PDB entry 8S0F | electron microscopy, 4.10 A resolution (low resolution: residue-level contacts below are approximate; hydrogen-bond / salt-bridge calls are withheld) | chains C and E of the 14 polymer chains in the assembly

== Chain C ==
Protein: Origin recognition complex subunit 3
From: Homo sapiens
UniProtKB: Q9UBD5 (ORC3_HUMAN); residues 1-711 here = UniProt positions 1-711
Amino-acid sequence (711 residues; row label = number of the first residue in the row):
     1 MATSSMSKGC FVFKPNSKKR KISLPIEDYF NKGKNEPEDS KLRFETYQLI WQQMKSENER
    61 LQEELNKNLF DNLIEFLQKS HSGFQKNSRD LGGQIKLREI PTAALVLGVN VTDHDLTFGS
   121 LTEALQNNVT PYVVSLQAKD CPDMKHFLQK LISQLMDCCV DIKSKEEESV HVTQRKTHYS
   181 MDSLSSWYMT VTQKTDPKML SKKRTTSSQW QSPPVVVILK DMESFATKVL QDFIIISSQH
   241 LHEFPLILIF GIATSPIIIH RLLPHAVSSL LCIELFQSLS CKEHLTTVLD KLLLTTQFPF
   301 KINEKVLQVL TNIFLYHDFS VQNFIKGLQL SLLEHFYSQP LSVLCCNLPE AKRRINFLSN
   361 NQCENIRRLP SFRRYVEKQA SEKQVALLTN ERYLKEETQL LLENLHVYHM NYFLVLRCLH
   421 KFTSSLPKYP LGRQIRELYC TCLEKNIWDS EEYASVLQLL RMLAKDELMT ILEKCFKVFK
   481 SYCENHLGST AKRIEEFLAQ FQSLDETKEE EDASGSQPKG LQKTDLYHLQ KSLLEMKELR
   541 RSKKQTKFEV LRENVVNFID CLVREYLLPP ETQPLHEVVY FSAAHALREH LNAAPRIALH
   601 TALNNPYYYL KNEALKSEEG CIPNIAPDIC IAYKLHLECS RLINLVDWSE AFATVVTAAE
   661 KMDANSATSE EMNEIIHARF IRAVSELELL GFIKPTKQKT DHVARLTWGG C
Not modelled in the structure: 1-2, 16-24, 32-36, 86-98, 160-177, 194-211, 345-347, 498-548, 659-670, 706-711
Curated features (UniProtKB/Swiss-Prot):
  - modified residue (Phosphoserine): S23, S516

== Chain E ==
Protein: Origin recognition complex subunit 5
From: Homo sapiens
UniProtKB: O43913 (ORC5_HUMAN); residues 1-435 here = UniProt positions 1-435
Amino-acid sequence (435 residues; each row starts with the number of its first residue):
     1 MPHLENVVLC RESQVSILQS LFGERHHFSF PSIFIYGHTA SGKTYVTQTL LKTLELPHVF
    61 VNCVECFTLR LLLEQILNKL NHLSSSEDGC STEITCETFN DFVRLFKQVT TAENLKDQTV
   121 YIVLDKAEYL RDMEANLLPG FLRLQELADR NVTVLFLSEI VWEKFRPNTG CFEPFVLYFP
   181 DYSIGNLQKI LSHDHPPEYS ADFYAAYINI LLGVFYTVCR DLKELRHLAV LNFPKYCEPV
   241 VKGEASERDT RKLWRNIEPH LKKAMQTVYL REISSSQWEK LQKDDTDPGQ LKGLSAHTHV
   301 ELPYYSKFIL IAAYLASYNP ARTDKRFFLK HHGKIKKTNF LKKHEKTSNH LLGPKPFPLD
   361 RLLAILYSIV DSRVAPTANI FSQITSLVTL QLLTLVGHDD QLDGPKYKCT VSLDFIRAIA
   421 RTVNFDIIKY LYDFL
Not modelled in the structure: 1-6, 85-92, 244-247, 272-300, 333-356
Curated features (UniProtKB/Swiss-Prot):
  - binding site (ATP): G37 to T44

== How chain C and chain E interact ==
Residue-residue contacts - 30 pairs, chain C then chain E:
  M144(C) with F67(E)
  S180(C) with L71(E)
  E223(C) with Q391(E)
  I235(C) with V64(E)
  I236(C) with V64(E)
  Q239(C) with N62(E); E65(E)
  H240(C) with E65(E)
  A253(C) with L390(E)
  H260(C) with L270(E)
  H265(C) with E224(E); Y269(E)
  S268(C) with R271(E)
  S269(C) with R271(E)
  L271(C) with R271(E)
  K282(C) with E301(E)
  Y316(C) with Y304(E); Y305(E); Q383(E)
  H317(C) with P303(E); N379(E); Q383(E)
  F319(C) with L302(E); P303(E)
  N592(C) with T377(E); N379(E)
  A593(C) with T377(E); A378(E)
  R596(C) with P376(E)
  I597(C) with P376(E)
Interface residues without a listed pair, chain C (25 interface residues in all): V109, H178, T254, L315
Interface residues without a listed pair, chain E (24 interface residues in all): R70, A375, T389

== In short ==
25 residues of chain C and 24 residues of chain E are in contact. UniProt lists 8 ATP-binding residues on
chain E.
Chain C is Origin recognition complex subunit 3 and chain E is Origin recognition complex subunit 5, both from
Homo sapiens; the structure, H. sapiens OC1M bound to double stranded DNA, was determined by electron
microscopy (same publication as 8S09, 8S0A, 8S0B, 8S0C, 8S0D and 8S0E).
